6ZZT - chains A and B of the 4 polymer chains in the assembly; structure by X-ray diffraction, 2.60 A resolution.

# Chain A (and B)
Molecule: Borneol dehydrogenase
Source organism: Salvia rosmarinus
Notes: chain B of this document is another copy of the same molecule, construct and numbering; everything in this record applies to it too
Chain sequence (290 residues; each row starts with the number of its first residue; numbers below 1 keep their minus sign (Met-20 is residue -20)):
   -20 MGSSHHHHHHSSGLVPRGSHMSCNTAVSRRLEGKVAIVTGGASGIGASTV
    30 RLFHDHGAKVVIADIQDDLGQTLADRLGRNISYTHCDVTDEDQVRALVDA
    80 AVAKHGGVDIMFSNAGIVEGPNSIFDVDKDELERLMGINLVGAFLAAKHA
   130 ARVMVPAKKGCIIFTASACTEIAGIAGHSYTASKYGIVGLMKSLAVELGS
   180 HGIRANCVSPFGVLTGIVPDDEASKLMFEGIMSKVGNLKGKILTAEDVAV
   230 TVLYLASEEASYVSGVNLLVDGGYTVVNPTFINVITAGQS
Not modelled in the structure: -20 to 7, 194-205, 267-269
What the authors report for this chain:
  - binding site for the ligand NAD: Val97, Gly191, Ile196
  - catalytic residues: Ser146, Tyr159, Lys163
  - catalytic residues: Tyr159, Lys163 (by similarity / conservation)
  - mutagenesis - S146A, Y159A: abolished catalytic activity
  - specificity-determining residues: Val97, Gly99, Gly191
  - mutagenesis - G191F: decreased catalytic activity on exo-1 a

# Interface between chain A and chain B
Contacting residue pairs - 57 pairs, chain A then chain B:
  Thr68(A) with Lys108(B)
  Glu70(A) with Lys108(B)
  Ser102(A) with Glu176(B), hydrogen bond
  Ile103(A) with Phe123(B), hydrophobic; Lys127(B); Ala130(B), hydrophobic; Leu169(B), hydrophobic; Leu173(B), hydrophobic; Glu176(B), hydrogen bond (backbone-side chain)
  Phe104(A) with Lys127(B); Ala130(B); Arg131(B); Val134(B), hydrophobic
  Val106(A) with Lys127(B)
  Lys108(A) with Thr68(B), hydrogen bond (side chain-backbone); Glu70(B)
  Leu111(A) with Val120(B), hydrophobic; Phe123(B), hydrophobic
  Met115(A) with Leu119(B), hydrophobic
  Leu119(A) with Met115(B), hydrophobic
  Val120(A) with Leu111(B), hydrophobic; Glu112(B)
  Phe123(A) with Ile103(B), hydrophobic; Leu111(B), hydrophobic; His157(B); Ser158(B); Ala161(B), hydrophobic
  Lys127(A) with Ile103(B); Phe104(B); Val106(B), hydrogen bond (side chain-backbone)
  Ala130(A) with Ile103(B), hydrophobic; Phe104(B)
  Arg131(A) with Phe104(B)
  Val134(A) with Phe104(B), hydrophobic
  Ala152(A) with Val175(B), hydrophobic
  His157(A) with Phe123(B); Ser172(B); Glu176(B), salt bridge
  Ser158(A) with Phe123(B)
  Thr160(A) with Gly168(B); Ser172(B)
  Ala161(A) with Phe123(B), hydrophobic; Gly165(B)
  Tyr164(A) with Tyr164(B); Gly168(B)
  Gly165(A) with Ala161(B)
  Gly168(A) with Thr160(B); Tyr164(B)
  Leu169(A) with Ile103(B), hydrophobic
  Lys171(A) with Tyr164(B)
  Ser172(A) with His157(B), hydrogen bond; Thr160(B)
  Leu173(A) with Ile103(B), hydrophobic
  Val175(A) with Ala152(B), hydrophobic
  Glu176(A) with Ser102(B), hydrogen bond; Ile103(B), hydrogen bond (side chain-backbone); His157(B), salt bridge
Interface residues without a listed pair, chain A (34 interface residues in all): Asn101, Glu112, Leu124, Val167
Interface residues without a listed pair, chain B (34 interface residues in all): Asp107, Leu124, Val167, Lys171

# Overview
Chain A and chain B each contribute 34 residues to their interface, with 7 hydrogen bonds and 2 salt bridges.
Polar pairs include His157(A)-Glu176(B), Ser102(A)-Glu176(B) and Ile103(A)-Glu176(B). From the paper:
catalytic residues Ser146(A), Tyr159(A) and Lys163(A); S146A and Y159A of chain A abolish catalytic activity.
Chain A and chain B are both Borneol dehydrogenase (Salvia rosmarinus); the structure, Structure of the
borneol dehydrogenases of Salvia rosmarinus (high salt condition), was determined by X-ray diffraction
together with 6ZYZ and 6ZZ0 from the same study.
